3F86 - chains A and B of the 4 polymer chains in the assembly; structure by X-ray diffraction, 2.00 A resolution.

Chain A (and B):
Molecule: GCN4pLI-betaAD
Notes: chain B of this document is another copy of the same molecule, construct and numbering; everything in this record applies to it too
Sequence (34 residues; row label = number of the first residue in the row; numbering starts at 0):
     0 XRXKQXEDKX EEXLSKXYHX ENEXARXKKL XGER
Modified positions: ACE (acetyl group) at position 0, B3M ((3R)-3-amino-5-(methylsulfanyl)pentanoic acid) at position 2, BIL ((3R,4S)-3-amino-4-methylhexanoic acid) at position 5, B3L ((3S)-3-amino-5-methylhexanoic acid) at position 9, BIL ((3R,4S)-3-amino-4-methylhexanoic acid) at position 12, B3L ((3S)-3-amino-5-methylhexanoic acid) at position 16, BIL ((3R,4S)-3-amino-4-methylhexanoic acid) at position 19, B3L ((3S)-3-amino-5-methylhexanoic acid) at position 23, BIL ((3R,4S)-3-amino-4-methylhexanoic acid) at position 26, B3L ((3S)-3-amino-5-methylhexanoic acid) at position 30; R33 (beta-homoarginine; HMR)

Interface between chain A and chain B:
Contacting residue pairs - 34 pairs, chain A then chain B:
  B3M_2(A) - B3L_30(B)
  B3M_2(A) - R33(B)
  BIL_5(A) - B3L_30(B)
  E6(A) - K27(B)  salt bridge
  E6(A) - B3L_30(B)
  E6(A) - G31(B)
  B3L_9(A) - B3L_23(B)
  B3L_9(A) - BIL_26(B)
  B3L_9(A) - K27(B)
  E10(A) - K27(B)  salt bridge
  BIL_12(A) - B3L_23(B)
  L13(A) - E20(B)
  L13(A) - B3L_23(B)
  B3L_16(A) - B3L_16(B)
  B3L_16(A) - BIL_19(B)
  B3L_16(A) - E20(B)
  Y17(A) - E20(B)  hydrogen bond (backbone-side chain)
  BIL_19(A) - B3L_16(B)
  E20(A) - L13(B)
  E20(A) - B3L_16(B)
  E20(A) - E20(B)
  B3L_23(A) - B3L_9(B)
  B3L_23(A) - BIL_12(B)
  B3L_23(A) - L13(B)
  A24(A) - L13(B)
  BIL_26(A) - B3L_9(B)
  K27(A) - E6(B)  salt bridge
  K27(A) - B3L_9(B)
  K27(A) - E10(B)  salt bridge
  B3L_30(A) - B3M_2(B)
  B3L_30(A) - BIL_5(B)
  B3L_30(A) - E6(B)
  G31(A) - E6(B)
  R33(A) - B3M_2(B)
Also at the interface, not in a pair above, chain B (18 interface residues in all): Y17, A24

In short:
The chain A/chain B interface involves 18 residues from each chain, with 1 hydrogen bond and 4 salt bridges.
Among the polar pairs are E6(A)-K27(B), E10(A)-K27(B) and Y17(A)-E20(B).
Chain A and chain B are both GCN4pLI-betaAD; the structure, An alpha/beta-Peptide Helix Bundle with a Pure
beta-Amino Acid Core and a Distinctive Quaternary Structure: GCN4pLI ..., was determined by X-ray diffraction,
deposited together with 3F87.
